2IBZ - chains D and G of the 11 polymer chains in the assembly; structure by X-ray diffraction, 2.30 A resolution.

# Chain D
Protein: Cytochrome c1, heme protein, mitochondrial precursor
Source organism: Saccharomyces cerevisiae
Notes: EC 1.10.2.2
UniProtKB: P07143 (CY1_YEAST); residues 62-309 here = UniProt positions 62-309
Amino-acid sequence (248 residues; numbered 62 to 309; the number before each row is that of its first residue):
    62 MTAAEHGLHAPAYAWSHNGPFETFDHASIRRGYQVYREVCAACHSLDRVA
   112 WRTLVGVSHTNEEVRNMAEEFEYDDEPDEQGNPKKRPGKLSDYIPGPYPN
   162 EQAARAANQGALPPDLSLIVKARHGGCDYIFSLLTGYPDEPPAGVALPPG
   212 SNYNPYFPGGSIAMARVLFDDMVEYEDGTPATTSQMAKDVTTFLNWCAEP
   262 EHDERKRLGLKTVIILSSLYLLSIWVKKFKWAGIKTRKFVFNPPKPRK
Not modelled in the structure: 307-309
Metal / ion sites: heme c Fe: His105, Met225
Small-molecule neighbours: heme c (HEC): Val96, Val100, Cys101, Cys104, His105, Asn169, Ala172, Leu173, Pro174, Pro175, Leu177, Ile180, Arg184, Tyr190, Ile191, Leu194, Leu195, Phe218, Ile223, Ala224, Met225, Val228, Leu229, Val251, Leu255
Swiss-Prot annotation at these positions:
  - binding site (heme c): Cys101, Cys104, His105, Met225

# Chain G
Protein: Ubiquinol-cytochrome c reductase complex ubiquinone-binding protein QP-C
Source organism: Saccharomyces cerevisiae
Notes: EC 1.10.2.2
UniProtKB: P08525 (UCRQ_YEAST); residues 1-94 here = UniProt positions 1-94
Amino-acid sequence (94 residues; row label = number of the first residue in the row):
     1 MGPPSGKTYMGWWGHMGGPKQKGITSYAVSPYAQKPLQGIFHNAVFNSFR
    51 RFKSQFLYVLIPAGIYWYWWKNGNEYNEFLYSKAGREELERVNV
Not modelled in the structure: 1

# Interface between chain D and chain G
Pairs across the interface (30):
  Met62(D) with Asn77(G); Tyr81(G)
  Thr63(D) with Tyr81(G)
  Trp286(D) with Leu37(G)
  Lys289(D) with Leu37(G); Ile40(G)
  Phe290(D) with Pro31(G); Leu37(G)
  Ala293(D) with Pro31(G), hydrophobic; Gln34(G), hydrogen bond (backbone-side chain)
  Gly294(D) with Ala28(G); Val29(G); Pro31(G); Gln34(G)
  Thr297(D) with Gln34(G), hydrogen bond
  Arg298(D) with Tyr27(G)
  Lys299(D) with Ser26(G); Tyr27(G), hydrogen bond (backbone-backbone)
  Phe300(D) with Ile24(G), hydrophobic; Thr25(G); Ser26(G)
  Val301(D) with Gly23(G); Ile24(G); Thr25(G), hydrogen bond (backbone-backbone); Tyr27(G), hydrophobic
  Phe302(D) with Lys22(G); Gly23(G); Ile24(G), hydrophobic
  Asn303(D) with Gly23(G), hydrogen bond (backbone-backbone)
  Pro305(D) with Lys22(G)
Interface residues without a listed pair, chain G (15 interface residues in all): Tyr32

# In short
Chain D and chain G each contribute 15 residues to their interface; the contacts include 5 hydrogen bonds.
Polar pairs include Ala293(D)-Gln34(G), Thr297(D)-Gln34(G) and Lys299(D)-Tyr27(G). Chain D binds heme c.
Curated annotation (UniProt) lists 4 heme c-binding residues on chain D.
Here chain D is Cytochrome c1, heme protein, mitochondrial precursor and chain G is Ubiquinol-cytochrome c
reductase complex ubiquinone-binding protein QP-C, both from Saccharomyces cerevisiae. Entry 2IBZ (Yeast
Cytochrome BC1 Complex with Stigmatellin) was determined by X-ray diffraction together with 2JBL from the same
study.
